PDB entry 9EQ3 | electron microscopy, 6.90 A resolution (low resolution: residue-level contacts below are approximate; hydrogen-bond / salt-bridge calls are withheld) | chains R and X of the 5 polymer chains in the assembly

Chain R:
Molecule: High affinity immunoglobulin epsilon receptor subunit alpha
From: Homo sapiens
UniProt: P12319 (FCERA_HUMAN); residues 4-174 here correspond to UniProt positions 29-199 (UniProt number = residue number + 25)
Sequence (171 residues; row label = number of the first residue in the row):
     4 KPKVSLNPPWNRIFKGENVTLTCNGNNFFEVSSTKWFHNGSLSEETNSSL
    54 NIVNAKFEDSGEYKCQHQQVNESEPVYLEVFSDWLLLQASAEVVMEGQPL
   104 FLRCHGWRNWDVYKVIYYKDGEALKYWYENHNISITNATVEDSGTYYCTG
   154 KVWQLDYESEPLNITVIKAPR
UniProt features mapped onto this chain:
  - glycosylation (N-linked (GlcNAc...) asparagine): Asn21, Asn42, Asn50, Asn74, Asn135, Asn140, Asn166
Cystine bridges: Cys26-Cys68, Cys107-Cys151
Covalent attachments: N-acetylglucosamine (NAG) linked to Asn21, Asn50, Asn74, Asn135, Asn140, Asn166; glycan linked to Asn42

Chain X:
Molecule: IgE HMM5 heavy chain
From: Homo sapiens
Sequence (551 residues; each row starts with the number of its first residue):
     1 QSLEESGGRLVTPGTPLTLTCTVSGFSLSTYNIHWVRQAPGKGLEWIGVI
    51 DTGGGTYFASWAKGRFAISKTSSTTVDLKMTSLTAADTATYFCAKGFDYS
   101 ASTNLWGPGTLVTISSASTQSPSVFPLTRCCKNIPSNATSVTLGCLATGY
   151 FPEPVMVTWDTGSLNGTTMTLPATTLTLSGHYATISLLTVSGAWAKQMFT
   201 CRVAHTPSSTDWVDNKTFSVCSRDFTPPTVKILQSSCDGGGHFPPTIQLL
   251 CLVSGYTPGTINITWLEDGQVMDVDLSTASTTQEGELASTQSELTLSQKH
   301 WLSDRTYTCQVTYQGHTFEDSTKKCADSNPRGVSAYLSRPSPFDLFIRKS
   351 PTITCLVVDLAPSKGTVNLTWSRASGKPVNHSTRKEEKQRNGTLTVTSTL
   401 PVGTRDWIEGETYQCRVTHPHLPRALMRSTTKTSGPRAAPEVYAFATPEW
   451 PGSRDKRTLACLIQNFMPEDISVQWLHNEVQLPDARHSTTQPRKTKGSGF
   501 FVFSRLEVTRAEWEQKDEFICRAVHEAASPSQTVQRAVSSVNPGKHHHHH
   551 H
Disordered / not traced: 545-551
Cystine bridges: Cys21-Cys93, Cys131-Cys221, Cys145-Cys201, Cys251-Cys309, Cys355-Cys415, Cys461-Cys521
Covalent attachments: N-acetylglucosamine (NAG) linked to Asn137, Asn165, Asn215, Asn262, Asn391
Reported in the primary citation:
  - post-translational modification sites: Asn137, Asn165
  - contacts within the chain: Phe225-Phe318

Chain R / chain X interface:
Pairs across the interface (20; chain R residue first):
  Lys117(R) with Gly332(X); Asp359(X)
  Ile119(R) with Asn391(X)
  Tyr121(R) with Asn391(X)
  Gly124(R) with Arg390(X)
  Glu125(R) with Arg390(X)
  Ala126(R) with Arg390(X); Asn391(X); Gly392(X)
  Tyr129(R) with Asp359(X); Leu360(X); Ala361(X); Gly392(X); Thr393(X)
  Trp130(R) with His421(X)
  Tyr131(R) with Arg331(X); Asp359(X); Leu360(X); Ala361(X); His419(X)
Interface residues without a listed pair, chain X (13 interface residues in all): Pro362, Lys388

Summary:
Chain R and chain X form an interface of 9 and 13 residues respectively. N-acetylglucosamine is covalently
linked to Asn21(R), Asn50(R), Asn74(R), Asn135(R), Asn140(R) and Asn166(R). N-acetylglucosamine is covalently
linked to Asn137(X), Asn165(X), Asn215(X), Asn262(X) and Asn391(X). The paper reports modification sites
Asn137(X) and Asn165(X); contacts within the chain involving Phe225(X) and Phe318(X).
Here chain R is High affinity immunoglobulin epsilon receptor subunit alpha and chain X is IgE HMM5 heavy
chain, both from Homo sapiens. Entry 9EQ3 (Structure of IgE HMM5 bound to FceRIa cryo-EM class 8) was
determined by electron microscopy together with 9EQ4 and 8R61 from the same study.
